Entry 6TDG (X-ray diffraction, 1.74 A resolution); this record covers chain A.

# Chain A
Name: Glucosamine 6-phosphate N-acetyltransferase
From: Aspergillus fumigatus Af293
Notes: EC 2.3.1.4
UniProtKB: Q4WCU5 (Q4WCU5_ASPFU); residue numbers follow UniProt; this construct covers 1-190
Chain sequence (190 residues; numbered 1 to 190; the number before each row is that of its first residue):
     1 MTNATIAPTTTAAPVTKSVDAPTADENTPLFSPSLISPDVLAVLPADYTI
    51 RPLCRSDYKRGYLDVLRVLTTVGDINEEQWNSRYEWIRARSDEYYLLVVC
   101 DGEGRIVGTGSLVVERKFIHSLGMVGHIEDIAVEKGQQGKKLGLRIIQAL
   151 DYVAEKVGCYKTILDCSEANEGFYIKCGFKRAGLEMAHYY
Disordered / not traced: 1-25
Ligand contacts:
  - acetyl coenzyme A (ACO): Val-68, Leu-69, Ile-128, Glu-129, Asp-130, Ile-131, Ala-132, Val-133, Gln-138, Gly-139, Lys-140, Lys-141, Leu-142, Gly-143, Leu-144, Leu-164, Asp-165, Ala-169, Asn-170, Gly-172, Phe-173, Tyr-174, Lys-176
  - 2-chloranyl-3-(4H-1,2,4-triazol-3-yl)aniline (N3W): Glu-93, Tyr-94, Val-113, Val-114, Glu-115, His-127, Glu-129
What the authors report for this chain:
  - binding site for 2-chloranyl-3-(4H-1,2,4-triazol-3-yl)aniline: His-127, Glu-129
  - mutagenesis - E129A, E129Q: decreased catalytic activity

# In short
Bound to chain A: acetyl coenzyme A and 2-chloranyl-3-(4H-1,2,4-triazol-3-yl)aniline. From the paper: a
binding site for 2-chloranyl-3-(4H-1,2,4-triazol-3-yl)aniline at His-127 and Glu-129; E129A and E129Q reduce
catalytic activity.
Chain A is Glucosamine 6-phosphate N-acetyltransferase (Aspergillus fumigatus Af293); the structure, Crystal
structure of Aspergillus fumigatus Glucosamine-6-phosphate N-acetyltransferase 1 in complex with compound 2,
was determined by X-ray diffraction together with 6TDF and 6TDH from the same study.
